PDB entry 1K78 | X-ray diffraction, 2.25 A resolution | chains C and A of the 5 polymer chains in the assembly

[Chain C]
Molecule: Pax5/Ets Binding Site on the mb-1 promoter
Sequence (27 nucleotides; each row starts with the number of its first residue):
     1 TTGTGCCGGA GATGGGCTCC AGTGGCC

[Chain A]
Name: Paired Box Protein Pax5
Source organism: Homo sapiens
Notes: fragment: Paired domain
UniProtKB: Q02548 (PAX5_HUMAN); numbering as in UniProt (aligned over 1-149)
Sequence (149 residues; each row starts with the number of its first residue):
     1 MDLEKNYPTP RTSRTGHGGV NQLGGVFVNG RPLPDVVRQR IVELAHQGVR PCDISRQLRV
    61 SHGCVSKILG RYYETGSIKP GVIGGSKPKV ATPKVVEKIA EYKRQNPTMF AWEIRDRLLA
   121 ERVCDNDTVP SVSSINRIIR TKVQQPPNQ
Disordered / not traced: 1-18, 143-149
UniProt features mapped onto this chain:
  - DNA-binding region: Gly16 to Lys142 (Paired)

[How chain C and chain A interact]
Residue-residue contacts (40):
  DG9(C) - Arg50(A)  salt bridge to the phosphate
  DG9(C) - Cys52(A)  hydrogen bond to the phosphate
  DG9(C) - Arg56(A)  salt bridge to the phosphate
  DA10(C) - Arg50(A)  salt bridge to the phosphate
  DA10(C) - Pro51(A)  phosphate contact
  DA10(C) - Cys52(A)  hydrogen bond to the phosphate
  DA10(C) - His62(A)  hydrogen bond to the base
  DG11(C) - His62(A)  hydrogen bond to the base
  DG11(C) - Ser66(A)  hydrogen bond to the phosphate
  DA12(C) - His62(A)  base contact
  DA12(C) - Gly63(A)  base contact
  DT13(C) - Lys67(A)  base contact
  DG16(C) - Asn29(A)  hydrogen bond to the base
  DC17(C) - Asn29(A)  sugar contact
  DC17(C) - Gly30(A)  base contact
  DT18(C) - Asn29(A)  sugar contact
  DT18(C) - Gly30(A)  sugar contact
  DT18(C) - Ile83(A)  base contact
  DC19(C) - Ile83(A)  sugar contact
  DC19(C) - Gly84(A)  base contact
  DC20(C) - Ile83(A)  sugar contact
  DC20(C) - Gly84(A)  sugar contact
  DC20(C) - Gly85(A)  hydrogen bond to the sugar
  DA21(C) - Gly85(A)  sugar contact
  DA21(C) - Ser86(A)  hydrogen bond to the base
  DG22(C) - Ser86(A)  hydrogen bond to the sugar
  DG22(C) - Lys87(A)  sugar contact
  DG22(C) - Pro88(A)  phosphate contact
  DG22(C) - Lys89(A)  phosphate contact
  DT23(C) - Lys89(A)  hydrogen bond to the phosphate
  DT23(C) - Val90(A)  hydrogen bond to the phosphate
  DT23(C) - Ala91(A)  hydrogen bond to the phosphate
  DT23(C) - Ser134(A)  sugar contact
  DT23(C) - Arg137(A)  salt bridge to the phosphate
  DG24(C) - Val90(A)  phosphate contact
  DG24(C) - Ser131(A)  hydrogen bond to the phosphate
  DG24(C) - Ser133(A)  base contact
  DG24(C) - Ser134(A)  hydrogen bond to the phosphate
  DG25(C) - Ser133(A)  hydrogen bond to the base
  DC26(C) - Ser133(A)  base contact
Also at the interface, not in a pair above, chain A (25 interface residues in all): Arg31, Pro130

[Summary]
16 residues of chain C and 25 residues of chain A are in contact; the contacts include 15 hydrogen bonds and 4
salt bridges. Polar pairs include DA10(C)-His62(A), DG11(C)-His62(A) and DG16(C)-Asn29(A). UniProt lists a
DNA-binding region on chain A.
Chain C is Pax5/Ets Binding Site on the mb-1 promoter and chain A is Paired Box Protein Pax5 (Homo sapiens);
the structure, Pax5(1-149)+Ets-1(331-440)+DNA, was determined by X-ray diffraction (same publication as 1K79
and 1K7A).
